PDB entry 7UNI | X-ray diffraction, 2.50 A resolution | chains A and B

== Chain A (and B) ==
Protein: SP2-ZnPPaM designed chlorophyll dimer protein
Source organism: synthetic construct
Notes: chain B of this document is another copy of the same molecule, construct and numbering; everything in this record applies to it too
Sequence (250 residues; numbered -5 to 244; the number before each row is that of its first residue; numbers below 1 keep their minus sign (Ser-5 is residue -5)):
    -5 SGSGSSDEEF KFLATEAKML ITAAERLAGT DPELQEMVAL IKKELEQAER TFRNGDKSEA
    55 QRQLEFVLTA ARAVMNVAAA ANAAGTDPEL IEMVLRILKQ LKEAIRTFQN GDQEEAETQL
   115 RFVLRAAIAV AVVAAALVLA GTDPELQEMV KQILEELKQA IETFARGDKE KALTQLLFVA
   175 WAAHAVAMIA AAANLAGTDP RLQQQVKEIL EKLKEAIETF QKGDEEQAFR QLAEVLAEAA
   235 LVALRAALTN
Disordered / not traced: -5 to 0 (chain B: -5 to -1)
Bound ions: Zn ion near His178 (its only coordinating residue here)
Residues lining bound ligands:
  - OE9 ([methyl 9-ethenyl-14-ethyl-3-(3-methoxy-3-oxopropyl)-4,8,13,18-tetramethyl-20-oxophorbine-21-carboxylatato(2-)-kappa~4~N~23~,N~24~,N~25~,N~26~]zinc), molecule 1: Met69, Asn70, Ala73
  - OE9, molecule 2: Asn70, Ala125, Val126, Ala129, His178, Ala181, Met182, Ala185, Ala234, Ala237
From the paper describing this entry:
  - OE9 coordination: His178

== How chain A and chain B interact ==
Pairs across the interface - 52 pairs, chain A then chain B:
  Glu2(A) - Glu164(B)
  Phe6(A) - Arg119(B)
  Phe6(A) - Leu167(B)
  Phe6(A) - Thr168(B)
  Phe6(A) - Leu171(B)  hydrophobic
  Thr9(A) - Leu171(B)
  Thr9(A) - Phe223(B)
  Glu10(A) - Arg119(B)  salt bridge
  Glu10(A) - Leu171(B)
  Met13(A) - Leu171(B)  hydrophobic
  Met13(A) - Trp175(B)  hydrophobic
  Met13(A) - Phe223(B)  hydrophobic
  Met13(A) - Ala227(B)
  Leu14(A) - Trp175(B)  hydrophobic
  Thr16(A) - Ala227(B)
  Ala17(A) - Ala227(B)
  Ala17(A) - Ala231(B)
  Arg20(A) - Glu228(B)  salt bridge
  Arg20(A) - Ala231(B)
  Arg20(A) - Glu232(B)  salt bridge
  Leu21(A) - Ala231(B)
  Leu21(A) - Leu235(B)  hydrophobic
  Asn76(A) - Leu235(B)
  Asn76(A) - Leu238(B)
  Ala77(A) - Leu238(B)  hydrophobic
  Arg119(A) - Phe6(B)
  Arg119(A) - Glu10(B)  salt bridge
  Glu164(A) - Glu2(B)
  Glu164(A) - Glu3(B)
  Leu167(A) - Phe6(B)
  Thr168(A) - Phe6(B)
  Leu171(A) - Phe6(B)  hydrophobic
  Leu171(A) - Thr9(B)
  Leu171(A) - Met13(B)  hydrophobic
  Trp175(A) - Glu10(B)
  Trp175(A) - Met13(B)
  Trp175(A) - Leu14(B)  hydrophobic
  Phe223(A) - Thr9(B)
  Phe223(A) - Met13(B)  hydrophobic
  Ala227(A) - Met13(B)
  Ala227(A) - Thr16(B)
  Ala227(A) - Ala17(B)
  Glu228(A) - Arg20(B)  salt bridge
  Leu230(A) - Met69(B)  hydrophobic
  Ala231(A) - Ala17(B)
  Ala231(A) - Arg20(B)
  Ala231(A) - Leu21(B)
  Glu232(A) - Arg20(B)  salt bridge
  Leu235(A) - Leu21(B)  hydrophobic
  Leu235(A) - Asn76(B)
  Leu238(A) - Asn76(B)
  Leu238(A) - Ala77(B)  hydrophobic
Also at the interface, not in a pair above, chain A (34 interface residues in all): Arg66, Met69, Val132, Arg224, Leu226, Ala234, Ala241, Leu242
Also at the interface, not in a pair above, chain B (31 interface residues in all): Val132, Arg224, Leu226, Ala234

== In short ==
The interface between chain A and chain B involves 34 residues on one side and 31 on the other, with 6 salt
bridges. Among the polar pairs are Glu10(A)-Arg119(B), Arg20(A)-Glu228(B) and Arg20(A)-Glu232(B). Bound to
chain A: compound OE9. From the paper: OE9 coordination by His178(A).
Chain A and chain B are both SP2-ZnPPaM designed chlorophyll dimer protein (synthetic construct); the
structure, De novo designed chlorophyll dimer protein with Zn pheophorbide a methyl ester, SP2-ZnPPaM, was
determined by X-ray diffraction, deposited together with 8GLT.
